Entry 8Z3Y (electron microscopy, 3.20 A resolution); this record covers chains A and R of the 5 polymer chains in the assembly.

# Chain A
Protein: Guanine nucleotide-binding protein G(s) subunit alpha isoforms short
From: Homo sapiens
Amino-acid sequence (361 residues; numbered 1 to 394; 33 numbers in that range are skipped by the numbering (no residue carries them; nothing is unmodelled there); the number before each row is that of its first residue):
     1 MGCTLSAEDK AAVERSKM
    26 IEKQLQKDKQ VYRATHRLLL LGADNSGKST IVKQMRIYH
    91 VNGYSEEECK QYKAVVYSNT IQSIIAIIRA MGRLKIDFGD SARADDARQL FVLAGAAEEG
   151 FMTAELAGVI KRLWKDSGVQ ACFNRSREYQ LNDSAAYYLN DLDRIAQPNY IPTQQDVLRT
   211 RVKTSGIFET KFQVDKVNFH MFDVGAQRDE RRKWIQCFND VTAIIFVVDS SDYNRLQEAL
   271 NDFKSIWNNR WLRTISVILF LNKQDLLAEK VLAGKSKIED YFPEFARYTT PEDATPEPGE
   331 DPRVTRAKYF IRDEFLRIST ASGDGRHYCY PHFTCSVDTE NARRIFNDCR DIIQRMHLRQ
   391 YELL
Unresolved in the structure: 1-3, 91-211

# Chain R
Protein: G-protein coupled receptor 4
From: Homo sapiens
UniProtKB: P46093 (GPR4_HUMAN); residues 1-362 here = UniProt positions 1-362
Amino-acid sequence (362 residues; each row starts with the number of its first residue):
     1 MGNHTWEGCH VDSRVDHLFP PSLYIFVIGV GLPTNCLALW AAYRQVQQRN ELGVYLMNLS
    61 IADLLYICTL PLWVDYFLHH DNWIHGPGSC KLFGFIFYTN IYISIAFLCC ISVDRYLAVA
   121 HPLRFARLRR VKTAVAVSSV VWATELGANS APLFHDELFR DRYNHTFCFE KFPMEGWVAW
   181 MNLYRVFVGF LFPWALMLLS YRGILRAVRG SVSTERQEKA KIKRLALSLI AIVLVCFAPY
   241 HVLLLSRSAI YLGRPWDCGF EERVFSAYHS SLAFTSLNCV ADPILYCLVN EGARSDVAKA
   301 LHNLLRFLAS DKPQEMANAS LTLETPLTSK RNSTAKAMTG SWAATPPSQG DQVQLKMLPP
   361 AQ
Unresolved in the structure: 1-8, 304-362
Cystine bridges: Cys-90/Cys-168
UniProt features mapped onto this chain:
  - region: Glu-157 to Phe-172 (Extracellular loop 2 (ECL2))
  - site: Glu-145 (Required for activation), His-155 (Proton sensing), His-165 (Proton sensing), His-269 (Proton sensing)
  - glycosylation (N-linked (GlcNAc...) asparagine): Asn-3, Asn-164
  - mutagenesis: His-4 (H4Y: No effect on pH-sensing activity), His-10 (H10Y: No effect on pH-sensing activity), His-17 (H17Y: No effect on pH-sensing activity), Gln-45 (Q45A: Induces a shift of the optimal pH for activation), Glu-51 (E51A: Induces a shift of the optimal pH for activation), Asp-63 (D63N: Impaired ability to sense protons), His-79 (H79Y: Displays smaller cAMP, rho, PLC responses to mildly alkaline to acidic pH of 7.1 but almost the same or higher responses to severely acidic pH values of 6.5-6.2), His-80 (H80Y: No effect on pH-sensing activity), His-85 (H85Y: No effect on pH-sensing activity), Arg-115 (R115A: Decreased proton-induced G-protein coupled receptor activity. Endothelial permeability is decreased under acid conditions), Arg-129 (R129A: Induces a shift of the optimal pH for activation), Glu-145 (E145Q: Mimics the protonation state; induces a shift of the optimal pH for activation), 5 further mutagenesis entries in UniProt

# Chain A / chain R interface
Residue-residue contacts - 37 pairs, chain A then chain R:
  Gln-35(A) / Arg-130(R)
  Arg-38(A) / Ala-126(R)
  Arg-38(A) / Arg-130(R)
  Asp-225(A) / Arg-124(R)  hydrogen bond (backbone-side chain)
  Val-227(A) / Leu-123(R)
  Tyr-358(A) / Ser-213(R)
  Tyr-360(A) / Val-212(R)  hydrophobic
  Phe-376(A) / Leu-123(R)  hydrophobic
  Arg-380(A) / Ala-120(R)  hydrogen bond (side chain-backbone)
  Arg-380(A) / Pro-122(R)  hydrogen bond (side chain-backbone)
  Asp-381(A) / Val-212(R)  hydrogen bond (side chain-backbone)
  Asp-381(A) / Ser-213(R)  hydrogen bond
  Ile-383(A) / Leu-123(R)  hydrophobic
  Gln-384(A) / Val-119(R)  hydrogen bond (side chain-backbone)
  Gln-384(A) / Ser-211(R)
  Arg-385(A) / Ser-213(R)  hydrogen bond (side chain-backbone)
  Arg-385(A) / Thr-214(R)  hydrogen bond
  Arg-385(A) / Glu-218(R)  salt bridge
  His-387(A) / Ala-118(R)  hydrogen bond (side chain-backbone)
  His-387(A) / Arg-129(R)
  Leu-388(A) / Val-119(R)  hydrophobic
  Leu-388(A) / Ile-222(R)  hydrophobic
  Gln-390(A) / Asn-50(R)  hydrogen bond (backbone-side chain)
  Tyr-391(A) / Glu-51(R)  hydrogen bond
  Tyr-391(A) / Leu-52(R)  hydrophobic
  Tyr-391(A) / Asp-114(R)
  Tyr-391(A) / Arg-115(R)  hydrogen bond (backbone-side chain)
  Tyr-391(A) / Ala-118(R)  hydrophobic
  Tyr-391(A) / Arg-129(R)  hydrogen bond
  Glu-392(A) / Gln-45(R)  hydrogen bond
  Glu-392(A) / Leu-52(R)
  Glu-392(A) / Arg-115(R)
  Glu-392(A) / Asn-290(R)
  Leu-393(A) / Val-119(R)  hydrophobic
  Leu-393(A) / Ile-222(R)
  Leu-393(A) / Leu-225(R)
  Leu-394(A) / Glu-218(R)
Interface residues without a listed pair, chain A (21 interface residues in all): His-41, Lys-226
Interface residues without a listed pair, chain R (28 interface residues in all): His-121, Ile-204, Ala-207, Val-208, Tyr-286

# Overview
Chain A and chain R form an interface of 21 and 28 residues respectively, with 14 hydrogen bonds and 1 salt
bridge. Polar contacts include Arg-385(A)/Glu-218(R), Asp-225(A)/Arg-124(R) and Arg-380(A)/Ala-120(R). From
UniProt: 17 mutagenesis sites on chain R.
Chain A is Guanine nucleotide-binding protein G(s) subunit alpha isoforms short and chain R is G-protein
coupled receptor 4, both from Homo sapiens; the structure, Cryo-EM structure of of hGPR4-Gs complex in pH6.8,
was determined by electron microscopy.
